Entry 7V9I (X-ray diffraction, 3.50 A resolution); this record covers chains A and B of the 3 polymer chains in the assembly.

# Chain A
Molecule: BEN domain-containing protein 3
Source organism: Mus musculus
UniProt: Q6PAL0 (BEND3_MOUSE); residues 712-825 here = UniProt positions 712-825
Chain sequence (114 residues; row label = number of the first residue in the row):
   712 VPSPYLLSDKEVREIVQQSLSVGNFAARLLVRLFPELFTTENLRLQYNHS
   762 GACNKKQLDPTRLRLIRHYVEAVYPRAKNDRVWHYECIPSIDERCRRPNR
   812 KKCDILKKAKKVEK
Unresolved in the structure: 712-716, 822-825
Construct notes: engineered mutation Arg787 (Val in Q6PAL0), Ala788 (Glu in Q6PAL0), Asn790 (Met in Q6PAL0), Asp791 (Glu in Q6PAL0), Arg792 (Glu in Q6PAL0)

# Chain B
Molecule: 12-nt DNA strand
Sequence (12 nucleotides; each row starts with the number of its first residue):
     3 GCCCCACGCGGT

# How chain A and chain B interact
Pairs across the interface (6):
  Ser732(A) with DC7(B), hydrogen bond to the phosphate
  Asn735(A) with DC6(B), hydrogen bond to the phosphate; DC7(B), phosphate contact
  Glu804(A) with DC7(B), hydrogen bond to the base
  Arg808(A) with DC5(B), sugar contact; DC6(B), salt bridge to the phosphate
Other interface residues (no listed pair), chain A (10 interface residues in all): Leu731, Arg739, Ser801, Arg805, Arg807, Lys812
Other interface residues (no listed pair), chain B (5 interface residues in all): DA8, DC9

# Overview
Chain A and chain B form an interface of 10 and 5 residues respectively; the contacts include 3 hydrogen bonds
and 1 salt bridge. Among the polar pairs are Glu804(A)-DC7(B), Ser732(A)-DC7(B) and Asn735(A)-DC6(B).
Chain A is BEN domain-containing protein 3 (Mus musculus) and chain B is a 12-nt DNA strand; the structure,
The Monomer mutant of BEN4 domain of protein Bend3 with DNA, was determined by X-ray diffraction together with
7V9F, 7V9G and 7V9H from the same study.
